Entry 5DBN (X-ray diffraction, 2.55 A resolution); this record covers chains A and C of the 4 polymer chains in the assembly.

== Chain A (and C) ==
Molecule: Acetate CoA-transferase subunit alpha
From: Escherichia coli DH5[alpha]
Notes: EC 2.8.3.8; chain C of this document is another copy of the same molecule, construct and numbering; everything in this record applies to it too
Reference sequence: P76458 (ATOD_ECOLI); residue numbers follow UniProt; this construct covers 1-220
Chain sequence (221 residues; numbered 0 to 220; the number before each row is that of its first residue; numbering starts at 0):
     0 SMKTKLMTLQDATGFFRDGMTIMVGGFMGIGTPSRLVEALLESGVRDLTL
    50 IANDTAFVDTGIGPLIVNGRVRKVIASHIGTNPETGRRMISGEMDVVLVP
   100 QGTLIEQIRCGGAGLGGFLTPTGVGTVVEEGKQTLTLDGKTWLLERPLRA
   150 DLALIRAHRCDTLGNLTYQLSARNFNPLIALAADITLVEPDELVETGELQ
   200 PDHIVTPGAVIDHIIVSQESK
Unresolved in the structure: 0-1, 217-220
Differences from the reference sequence: expression tag (0)

== Interface between chain A and chain C ==
Contacting residue pairs (35):
  E105(A) with R108(C), salt bridge
  R108(A) with E105(C), salt bridge; R108(C)
  G113(A) with P120(C); W141(C)
  L114(A) with E105(C); F117(C), hydrophobic; L118(C); W141(C)
  G115(A) with L118(C), hydrogen bond (backbone-backbone); W141(C)
  G116(A) with F117(C); L118(C), hydrogen bond (backbone-backbone)
  F117(A) with L114(C), hydrophobic; G116(C)
  L118(A) with L114(C); G115(C), hydrogen bond (backbone-backbone); G116(C), hydrogen bond (backbone-backbone)
  P120(A) with G113(C)
  Q132(A) with L136(C)
  L136(A) with G115(C)
  W141(A) with G113(C); L114(C); G115(C)
  R145(A) with L136(C); D137(C), salt bridge
  Y167(A) with D201(C)
  Q168(A) with D201(C)
  L169(A) with D201(C), hydrogen bond (backbone-side chain)
  R172(A) with D201(C), salt bridge
  D201(A) with Y167(C); Q168(C); L169(C), hydrogen bond (side chain-backbone); R172(C), salt bridge
  H202(A) with H202(C)
Other interface residues (no listed pair), chain A (22 interface residues in all): T119, L134, L143
Other interface residues (no listed pair), chain C (22 interface residues in all): T119, L134, L143, R145

== Overview ==
The chain A/chain C interface involves 22 residues from each chain, with 6 hydrogen bonds and 5 salt bridges.
Polar contacts include E105(A)-R108(C), R145(A)-D137(C) and R172(A)-D201(C).
Both chains are Acetate CoA-transferase subunit alpha (Escherichia coli DH5[alpha]). Entry 5DBN (Crystal
structure of AtoDA complex) was determined by X-ray diffraction.
